PDB entry 3D1D | X-ray diffraction, 2.60 A resolution | chains B and C

[Chain B (and C)]
Molecule: RNA-induced transcriptional silencing complex protein tas3
From: Schizosaccharomyces pombe
Notes: chain C of this document is another copy of the same molecule, construct and numbering; everything in this record applies to it too
Reference sequence: O94687 (TAS3_SCHPO); residue numbers follow UniProt; this construct covers 426-545
Sequence (124 residues; numbered 422 to 545; the number before each row is that of its first residue):
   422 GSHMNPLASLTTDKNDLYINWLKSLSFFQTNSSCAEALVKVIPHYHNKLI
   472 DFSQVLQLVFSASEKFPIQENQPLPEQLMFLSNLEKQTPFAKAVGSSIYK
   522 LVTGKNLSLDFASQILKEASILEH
Disordered / not traced: 422-435, 545
Construct notes: expression tag (422-425)
Reported in the primary citation:
  - mutagenesis - I471E, L479E, L502E: decreased expression

[How chain B and chain C interact]
Pairs across the interface (19; chain B residue first):
  Ala458(B) - Leu495(C)  hydrophobic
  Lys461(B) - Leu499(C)
  Val462(B) - Leu499(C)  hydrophobic
  His465(B) - Leu502(C)
  His465(B) - Ser503(C)
  Asn468(B) - Glu506(C)  hydrogen bond
  Leu470(B) - Leu502(C)
  Leu470(B) - Leu505(C)  hydrophobic
  Leu470(B) - Glu506(C)
  Leu470(B) - Ser517(C)  hydrogen bond (backbone-side chain)
  Leu470(B) - Lys521(C)
  Ile471(B) - Leu502(C)  hydrophobic
  Ile471(B) - Tyr520(C)  hydrophobic
  Asp472(B) - Lys521(C)  salt bridge
  Gln475(B) - Tyr520(C)
  Gln475(B) - Lys521(C)  hydrogen bond
  Gln475(B) - Thr524(C)  hydrogen bond
  Gln478(B) - Thr524(C)  hydrogen bond (side chain-backbone)
  Leu479(B) - Tyr520(C)
Other interface residues (no listed pair), chain B (13 interface residues in all): Lys469, Ala483
Other interface residues (no listed pair), chain C (12 interface residues in all): Gln498, Lys513

[Overview]
13 residues of chain B and 12 residues of chain C are in contact, with 5 hydrogen bonds and 1 salt bridge.
Polar contacts include Asp472(B)-Lys521(C), Asn468(B)-Glu506(C) and Leu470(B)-Ser517(C). From the paper:
I471E, L479E and L502E of chain B reduce expression.
Both chains are RNA-induced transcriptional silencing complex protein tas3 (Schizosaccharomyces pombe). Entry
3D1D (Hexagonal crystal structure of Tas3 C-terminal alpha motif) was determined by X-ray diffraction,
deposited together with 3D1B.
